2MF1 - chains E and G of the 7 polymer chains in the assembly; structure by solution NMR.

== Chain E ==
Molecule: Carbon storage regulator homolog
Source organism: Pseudomonas protegens Pf-5
Reference sequence: Q4KEY0 (Q4KEY0_PSEF5); numbering as in UniProt (aligned over 1-59)
Amino-acid sequence (70 residues; numbered 1 to 70; the number before each row is that of its first residue):
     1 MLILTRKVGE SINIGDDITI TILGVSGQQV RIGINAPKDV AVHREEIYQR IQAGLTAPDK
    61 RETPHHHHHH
Not modelled in the structure: 60-70
Differences from the reference sequence: expression tag (60-70)
Reported in the primary citation:
  - binding site for RNA_ (chain G): Lys7

== Chain G ==
Molecule: RNA_
Sequence (72 nucleotides; numbered 1 to 72; the number before each row is that of its first residue):
     1 UGUCGACGGA UAGACACAGC CAUCAAGGAC GAUGGUCAGG ACAUCGCAGG AAGCGAUUCA
    61 UCAGGACGAU GA
Reported in the primary citation:
  - contacts within the chain: U1-A16, C17-A18, A16-C17 (pi stacking), U1-A18 (pi stacking), A41-A43 (pi stacking)

== Chain E / chain G interface ==
Residue-residue contacts (20):
  Leu23(E) with C42(G), base contact; U57(G), base contact
  Ser26(E) with U58(G), base contact; A72(G), base contact
  Gly27(E) with A72(G), base contact
  Gln28(E) with A72(G), phosphate contact
  Gln29(E) with A72(G), phosphate contact
  Arg31(E) with A43(G), base contact; U57(G), base contact
  Ala36(E) with G40(G), base contact
  Pro37(E) with G40(G), base contact
  Lys38(E) with G40(G), sugar contact
  Val40(E) with G40(G), base contact
  Ala41(E) with G40(G), base contact
  Val42(E) with G39(G), base contact; G40(G), base contact
  His43(E) with G39(G), base contact
  Arg44(E) with A38(G), sugar contact; G39(G), base contact
  Ile47(E) with G39(G), base contact

== Summary ==
15 residues of chain E and 8 residues of chain G are in contact. The paper reports a binding site for RNA_
(chain G) at Lys7(E); contacts within the chain involving U1(G), A16(G) and C17(G) among others.
Chain E is Carbon storage regulator homolog (Pseudomonas protegens Pf-5) and chain G is RNA_; the structure,
Structural basis of the non-coding RNA RsmZ acting as protein sponge: Conformer R of RsmZ(1-72)/RsmE(dimer)
1to3 ..., was determined by solution NMR (same publication as 2MF0).
